Entry 5EIH (X-ray diffraction, 2.70 A resolution); this record covers chains A and B.

Chain A (and B):
Molecule: Acetylcholinesterase
Organism: Mus musculus
Notes: EC 3.1.1.7; chain B of this document is another copy of the same molecule, construct and numbering; everything in this record applies to it too
UniProtKB: P21836 (ACES_MOUSE); residues 1-543 here correspond to UniProt positions 32-574 (UniProt number = residue number + 31)
Sequence (543 residues; numbered 1 to 543; the number before each row is that of its first residue):
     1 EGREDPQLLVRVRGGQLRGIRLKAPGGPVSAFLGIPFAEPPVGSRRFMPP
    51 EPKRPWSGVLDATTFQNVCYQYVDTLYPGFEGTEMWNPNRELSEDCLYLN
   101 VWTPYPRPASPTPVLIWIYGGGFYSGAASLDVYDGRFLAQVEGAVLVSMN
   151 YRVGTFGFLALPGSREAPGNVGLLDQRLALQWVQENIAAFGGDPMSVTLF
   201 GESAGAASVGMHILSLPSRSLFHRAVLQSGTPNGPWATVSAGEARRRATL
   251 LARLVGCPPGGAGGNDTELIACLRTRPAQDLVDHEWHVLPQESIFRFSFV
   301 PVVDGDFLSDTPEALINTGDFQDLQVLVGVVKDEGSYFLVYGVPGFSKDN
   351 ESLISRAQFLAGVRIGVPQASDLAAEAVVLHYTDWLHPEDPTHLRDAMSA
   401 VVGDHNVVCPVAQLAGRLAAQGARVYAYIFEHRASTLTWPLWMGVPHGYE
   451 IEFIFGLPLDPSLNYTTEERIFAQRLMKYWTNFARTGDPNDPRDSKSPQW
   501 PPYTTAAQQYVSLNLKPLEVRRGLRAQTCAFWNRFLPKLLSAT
Not modelled in the structure: 260-264 (chain B: 1-3, 259-264)
Disulfide bonds: C69-C96, C257-C272, C409-C529
Modified positions: N350 (asparagine); N464 (asparagine)
Residues lining bound ligands:
  - PZ5 (5-hept-6-ynyl-6-phenyl-phenanthridin-5-ium-3,8-diamine): Y72, D283, W286, H287, L289, Q291, E292, S293, Y341
  - TZ2 (N-(2-azidoethyl)-1,2,3,4-tetrahydroacridin-9-amine): G82, W86, G120, G121, G122, Y124, S125, Y133, E202, F297, Y337, F338, W439, H447, G448, Y449
Curated features (UniProtKB/Swiss-Prot):
  - active site: S203 (Acyl-ester intermediate), E334 (Charge relay system), H447 (Charge relay system)
  - glycosylation (N-linked (GlcNAc...) asparagine): N265, N350, N464

How chain A and chain B interact:
Pairs across the interface (42):
  L373(A) with F535(B), hydrophobic; K538(B); L539(B), hydrophobic
  E376(A) with K538(B)
  A377(A) with F535(B), hydrophobic
  L380(A) with R534(B); F535(B)
  H381(A) with Q527(B)
  T383(A) with Q527(B), hydrogen bond (backbone-side chain)
  D384(A) with Q527(B)
  W385(A) with Q508(B), hydrogen bond (backbone-side chain); A526(B); Q527(B), hydrogen bond (backbone-side chain); A530(B); R534(B)
  L386(A) with A506(B); Q508(B); R522(B); G523(B)
  H387(A) with R522(B)
  A506(A) with L386(B)
  Q508(A) with W385(B), hydrogen bond (side chain-backbone); L386(B)
  R522(A) with L386(B)
  G523(A) with L386(B)
  A526(A) with W385(B)
  Q527(A) with H381(B); T383(B), hydrogen bond (side chain-backbone); D384(B); W385(B), hydrogen bond (side chain-backbone)
  A530(A) with W385(B)
  R534(A) with L380(B); W385(B)
  F535(A) with A377(B), hydrophobic; L380(B); F535(B), hydrophobic
  K538(A) with L373(B); E376(B), salt bridge
  L539(A) with L373(B), hydrophobic; L539(B), hydrophobic
  A542(A) with L373(B), hydrophobic
  T543(A) with T543(B)

Overview:
23 residues of chain A face 21 of chain B across their interface; the contacts include 6 hydrogen bonds and 1
salt bridge. Polar pairs include K538(A)-E376(B), T383(A)-Q527(B) and W385(A)-Q508(B). Bound to chain A:
compound TZ2 and compound PZ5.
Both chains are Acetylcholinesterase (Mus musculus). Entry 5EIH (mAChE-TZ2/PA5 complex) was determined by
X-ray diffraction together with 5EHN, 5EHQ, 5EHZ, 5EIA and 5EIE from the same study.
